PDB entry 6PZG | X-ray diffraction, 1.59 A resolution | chains L and H

# Chain L
Name: NA-80 Fab light chain
From: Homo sapiens
Notes: antibody fragment or engineered binder
Sequence (215 residues; row label = number of the first residue in the row; numbering starts at 0):
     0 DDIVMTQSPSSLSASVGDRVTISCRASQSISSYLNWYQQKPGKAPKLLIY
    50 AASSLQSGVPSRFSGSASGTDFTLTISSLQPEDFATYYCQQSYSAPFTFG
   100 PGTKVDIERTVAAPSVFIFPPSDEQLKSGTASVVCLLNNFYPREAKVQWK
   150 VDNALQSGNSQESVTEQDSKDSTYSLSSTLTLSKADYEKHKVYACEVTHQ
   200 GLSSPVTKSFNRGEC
Disordered / not traced: 214
Cystine bridges: Cys23-Cys88, Cys134-Cys194

# Chain H
Name: NA-80 Fab heavy chain
From: Homo sapiens
Notes: antibody fragment or engineered binder
Sequence (231 residues; row label = number of the first residue in the row; note: 14 numbers in that range are skipped by the numbering (no residue carries them; nothing is unmodelled there); a row labelled like 82A-82C holds insertion residues (82A, then the next letters in order); numbering starts at 0):
     0 DQVQLVQSGAEVKRPGASVKVSCKASGYTFISYGISWVRQAPGQGLEWMG
    50 WIS
   52A A
    53 YNGNTNYAQNLQGRVTMTTDTSTSTAYMEL
82A-82C RSL
    83 RSDDTAVYYCARVIPGTA
100A-100D VDYF
   101 DYWGQGTLVTVSSASTKGPSVFPLAPSSKS
   133 TSGGTAALGCLVKDYFPEPVTV
   156 SW
   162 NSGALTSG
   171 VHTFPAVLQS
   182 SGLYSLSSVVTVPSSSLGT
   203 Q
   205 TYICNVNHKPSNTKVDKR
   225 VEPKSCHHHHHH
Disordered / not traced: 0, 229-236
Cystine bridges: Cys22-Cys92, Cys142-Cys208
What the authors report for this chain:
  - conformationally variable residues (loop rearrangement): Gly98 to Ala100

# Interface between chain L and chain H
Contacting residue pairs - 71 pairs, chain L then chain H:
  Tyr32(L) with Ala100(H); Val100A(H), hydrophobic
  Asn34(L) with Val100A(H); Asp100B(H), hydrogen bond (side chain-backbone); Tyr100C(H)
  Tyr36(L) with Tyr100C(H); Phe100D(H), hydrogen bond (side chain-backbone); Trp103(H)
  Gln38(L) with Gln39(H), hydrogen bond; Tyr91(H), hydrogen bond
  Lys42(L) with Tyr91(H)
  Ala43(L) with Tyr91(H), hydrophobic; Trp103(H), hydrophobic; Gly104(H)
  Pro44(L) with Trp103(H)
  Leu46(L) with Tyr100C(H), hydrophobic; Phe100D(H); Asp101(H)
  Tyr49(L) with Tyr100C(H), hydrophobic
  Ala50(L) with Val100A(H), hydrophobic
  Gln55(L) with Asp101(H)
  Tyr87(L) with Gln39(H), hydrogen bond; Leu45(H), hydrophobic
  Ser91(L) with Val100A(H); Asp100B(H), hydrogen bond (side chain-backbone)
  Pro95(L) with Trp47(H), hydrophobic
  Phe96(L) with Trp47(H); Trp50(H), hydrophobic; Asp100B(H)
  Phe98(L) with Leu45(H)
  Phe116(L) with Lys129(H); Ser130(H); Ser134(H); Ala139(H), hydrophobic
  Ile117(L) with Lys129(H), hydrogen bond (backbone-backbone)
  Phe118(L) with Leu124(H); Ala125(H); Ser130(H); Ala139(H)
  Ser121(L) with Phe122(H); Pro123(H)
  Asp122(L) with Lys228(H), salt bridge
  Glu123(L) with Val121(H); Pro123(H); Lys221(H), salt bridge
  Gln124(L) with Phe122(H); Lys145(H)
  Ser131(L) with Leu143(H); Lys145(H), hydrogen bond
  Val133(L) with Leu124(H), hydrophobic
  Leu135(L) with Ala139(H), hydrophobic; Phe174(H), hydrophobic; Val190(H), hydrophobic
  Asn137(L) with His172(H), hydrogen bond; Thr192(H)
  Asn138(L) with His172(H), hydrogen bond
  Gln160(L) with Val177(H); Leu178(H); Gln179(H)
  Ser162(L) with Phe174(H); Pro175(H), hydrogen bond (side chain-backbone); Val177(H)
  Val163(L) with Pro175(H)
  Thr164(L) with Phe174(H)
  Asp167(L) with His172(H)
  Ser174(L) with His172(H), hydrogen bond; Phe174(H)
  Leu175(L) with Phe174(H)
  Ser176(L) with Phe174(H)
  Ser208(L) with Lys129(H), hydrogen bond (backbone-side chain)
  Phe209(L) with Lys129(H)
Other interface residues (no listed pair), chain L (45 interface residues in all): Ser31, Leu33, Gln89, Ala94, Ser114, Thr129, Thr180
Other interface residues (no listed pair), chain H (41 interface residues in all): Val37, Gln43, Gly44, Glu46, Thr133, Leu140, Thr173

# In short
45 residues of chain L and 41 residues of chain H are in contact; the contacts include 13 hydrogen bonds and 2
salt bridges. Polar contacts include Asp122(L)-Lys228(H), Glu123(L)-Lys221(H) and Asn34(L)-Asp100B(H). The
paper reports conformational variability at Gly98(H).
Chain L is NA-80 Fab light chain and chain H is NA-80 Fab heavy chain, both from Homo sapiens; the structure,
Crystal structure of human NA-80 Fab, was determined by X-ray diffraction, deposited together with 6PZE, 6PZY,
6PZZ and 6U02.
